Entry 7KP8 (X-ray diffraction, 3.15 A resolution); this record covers chains B and C of the 5 polymer chains in the assembly.

# Chain B (and C)
Molecule: Tumor necrosis factor
From: Mus musculus
Notes: chain C of this document is another copy of the same molecule, construct and numbering; everything in this record applies to it too
UniProt: P06804 (TNFA_MOUSE); residues 10-156 here correspond to UniProt positions 89-235 (UniProt number = residue number + 79)
Chain sequence (147 residues; numbered 10 to 156; the number before each row is that of its first residue):
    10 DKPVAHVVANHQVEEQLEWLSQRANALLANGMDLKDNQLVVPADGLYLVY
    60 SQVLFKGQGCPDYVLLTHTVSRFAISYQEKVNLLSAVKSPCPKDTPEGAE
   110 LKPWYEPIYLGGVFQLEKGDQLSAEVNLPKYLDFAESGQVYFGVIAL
Unresolved in the structure: 102-108 (chain C: 102-109, 145-146)
Disulfides: C69-C100
Residues lining bound ligands: A7G (1-{[2-(difluoromethoxy)phenyl]methyl}-2-methyl-6-[6-(piperazin-1-yl)pyridin-3-yl]-1H-benzimidazole): L57, Y59, Y118, G120, G121, I154, L156

# Interface between chain B and chain C
Contacting residue pairs (41; chain B residue first):
  V13(B) - L55(C)  hydrophobic
  V13(B) - L156(C)  hydrophobic
  A14(B) - V122(C)
  H15(B) - G121(C)
  H15(B) - V122(C)
  H15(B) - F123(C)
  N34(B) - R81(C)  hydrogen bond
  N34(B) - V90(C)
  N34(B) - L92(C)
  N34(B) - F123(C)
  L36(B) - L55(C)  hydrophobic
  L36(B) - V122(C)
  L57(B) - L57(C)  hydrophobic
  Y59(B) - G120(C)
  Y59(B) - G121(C)
  Y59(B) - V122(C)  hydrogen bond (side chain-backbone)
  Q61(B) - S94(C)  hydrogen bond (side chain-backbone)
  Q61(B) - A95(C)
  Q61(B) - L119(C)
  L63(B) - V96(C)
  P112(B) - Y72(C)  hydrogen bond (backbone-side chain)
  W113(B) - S98(C)
  Y114(B) - L74(C)  hydrophobic
  Y114(B) - V96(C)  hydrophobic
  Y114(B) - K97(C)
  Y114(B) - S98(C)  hydrogen bond (backbone-side chain)
  P116(B) - V96(C)
  P116(B) - K97(C)
  Y118(B) - Y118(C)  hydrophobic
  Y118(B) - G120(C)  hydrogen bond (side chain-backbone)
  S146(B) - N91(C)  hydrogen bond (backbone-side chain)
  G147(B) - L92(C)
  G147(B) - L93(C)
  G147(B) - S94(C)  hydrogen bond (backbone-backbone)
  Q148(B) - S94(C)
  Y150(B) - L93(C)  hydrophobic
  Y150(B) - L119(C)
  Y150(B) - G120(C)  hydrogen bond (side chain-backbone)
  I154(B) - L57(C)  hydrophobic
  I154(B) - V122(C)  hydrophobic
  I154(B) - L156(C)  hydrophobic
Also at the interface, not in a pair above, chain B (25 interface residues in all): K11, N39, K111, E115, E145, V153
Also at the interface, not in a pair above, chain C (22 interface residues in all): Q124

# Summary
25 residues of chain B face 22 of chain C across their interface, with 9 hydrogen bonds. Polar contacts
include N34(B)-R81(C), Y59(B)-V122(C) and Q61(B)-S94(C). Bound to chain B: compound A7G.
Chain B and chain C are both Tumor necrosis factor (Mus musculus); the structure, asymmetric mTNF-alpha hTNFR1
complex, was determined by X-ray diffraction, deposited together with 7KP7 and 7KP9.
